7AFN - chains 1 and M of the 9 polymer chains in the assembly; structure by electron microscopy, 3.86 A resolution.

# Chain 1
Molecule: 16SrRNA (head domain of the 30S ribosome)
Source organism: Escherichia coli
Sequence (1541 nucleotides; numbered 1 to 1541; the number before each row is that of its first residue):
     1 AAAUUGAAGAGUUUGAUCAUGGCUCAGAUUGAACGCUGGCGGCAGGCCUA
    51 ACACAUGCAAGUCGAACGGUAACAGGAAGAAGCUUGCUUCUUUGCUGACG
   101 AGUGGCGGACGGGUGAGUAAUGUCUGGGAAACUGCCUGAUGGAGGGGGAU
   151 AACUACUGGAAACGGUAGCUAAUACCGCAUAACGUCGCAAGACCAAAGAG
   201 GGGGACCUUCGGGCCUCUUGCCAUCGGAUGUGCCCAGAUGGGAUUAGCUA
   251 GUAGGUGGGGUAACGGCUCACCUAGGCGACGAUCCCUAGCUGGUCUGAGA
   301 GGAUGACCAGCCACACUGGAACUGAGACACGGUCCAGACUCCUACGGGAG
   351 GCAGCAGUGGGGAAUAUUGCACAAUGGGCGCAAGCCUGAUGCAGCCAUGC
   401 CGCGUGUAUGAAGAAGGCCUUCGGGUUGUAAAGUACUUUCAGCGGGGAGG
   451 AAGGGAGUAAAGUUAAUACCUUUGCUCAUUGACGUUACCCGCAGAAGAAG
   501 CACCGGCUAACUCCGUGCCAGCAGCCXCGGUAAUACGGAGGGUGCAAGCG
   551 UUAAUCGGAAUUACUGGGCGUAAAGCGCACGCAGGCGGUUUGUUAAGUCA
   601 GAUGUGAAAUCCCCGGGCUCAACCUGGGAACUGCAUCUGAUACUGGCAAG
   651 CUUGAGUCUCGUAGAGGGGGGUAGAAUUCCAGGUGUAGCGGUGAAAUGCG
   701 UAGAGAUCUGGAGGAAUACCGGUGGCGAAGGCGGCCCCCUGGACGAAGAC
   751 UGACGCUCAGGUGCGAAAGCGUGGGGAGCAAACAGGAUUAGAUACCCUGG
   801 UAGUCCACGCCGUAAACGAUGUCGACUUGGAGGUUGUGCCCUUGAGGCGU
   851 GGCUUCCGGAGCUAACGCGUUAAGUCGACCGCCUGGGGAGUACGGCCGCA
   901 AGGUUAAAACUCAAAUGAAUUGACGGGGGCCCGCACAAGCGGUGGAGCAU
   951 GUGGUUUAAUUCGAUGXAACGCGAAGAACCUUACCUGGUCUUGACAUCCA
  1001 CGGAAGUUUUCAGAGAUGAGAAUGUGCCUUCGGGAACCGUGAGACAGGUG
  1051 CUGCAUGGCUGUCGUCAGCUCGUGUUGUGAAAUGUUGGGUUAAGUCCCGC
  1101 AACGAGCGCAACCCUUAUCCUUUGUUGCCAGCGGUCCGGCCGGGAACUCA
  1151 AAGGAGACUGCCAGUGAUAAACUGGAGGAAGGUGGGGAUGACGUCAAGUC
  1201 AUCAUGGCCCUUACGACCAGGGCUACACACGUGCUACAAUGGCGCAUACA
  1251 AAGAGAAGCGACCUCGCGAGAGCAAGCGGACCUCAUAAAGUGCGUCGUAG
  1301 UCCGGAUUGGAGUCUGCAACUCGACUCCAUGAAGUCGGAAUCGCUAGUAA
  1351 UCGUGGAUCAGAAUGCCACGGUGAAUACGUUCCCGGCCUUGUACACACCG
  1401 CCCGUXACACCAUGGGAGUGGGUUGCAAAAGAAGUAGGUAGCUUAACCUU
  1451 CGGGAGGGCGCUUACCACUUUGUGAUUCAUGACUGGGGUGAAGUCGUAAC
  1501 AAGGUAACCGUAGGGGAACCUGCGGUUGGAUCACCUCCUUA
Not modelled in the structure: 1-930, 1387-1541
Modified positions: PSU (pseudouridine-5'-monophosphate) at position 516, G7M (N7-methyl-guanosine-5'-monophosphate) at position 527, 2MG (2N-methylguanosine-5'-monophosphate) at position 966, 5MC (5-methylcytidine-5'-monophosphate) at position 967, 2MG (2N-methylguanosine-5'-monophosphate) at position 1207, 4OC (4n,o2'-methylcytidine-5'-monophosphate) at position 1401, 5MC (5-methylcytidine-5'-monophosphate) at position 1406, UR3 (3-methyluridine-5'-monophoshate) at position 1497, 2MG (2N-methylguanosine-5'-monophosphate) at position 1515, MA6 (6N-dimethyladenosine-5'-monophoshate) at position 1517, MA6 (6N-dimethyladenosine-5'-monophoshate) at position 1518
Bound ions: Mg2+ site 1: G963, A964, U1199; Mg2+ site 2: C1054, A1196; Mg2+ site 3: G1220, G1221; Mg2+ site 4 near U1224 (its only coordinating residue here); Mg2+ site 5 near A1238 (its only coordinating residue here); Mg2+ site 6 near G1242 (its only coordinating residue here); Mg2+ site 7: G1365, C1366; Mg2+ site 8 near G1370 (its only coordinating residue here)

# Chain M
Molecule: 30S ribosomal protein S13
Source organism: Escherichia coli
UniProt: C3SR52 (C3SR52_ECOLX); residues 1-118 here = UniProt positions 1-118
Sequence (118 residues; numbered 1 to 118; the number before each row is that of its first residue):
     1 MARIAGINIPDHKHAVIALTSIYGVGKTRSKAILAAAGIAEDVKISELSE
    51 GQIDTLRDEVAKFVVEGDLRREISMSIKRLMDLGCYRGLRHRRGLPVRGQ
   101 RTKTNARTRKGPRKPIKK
Not modelled in the structure: 1, 116-118

# Interface between chain 1 and chain M
Residue-residue contacts - 84 pairs, chain 1 then chain M:
  A946(1) with Arg113(M), salt bridge to the phosphate
  G947(1) with Arg107(M), phosphate contact; Thr108(M), hydrogen bond to the phosphate; Arg113(M), salt bridge to the phosphate
  C948(1) with Asn105(M), hydrogen bond to the base; Ala106(M), phosphate contact; Arg107(M), hydrogen bond to the phosphate; Thr108(M), hydrogen bond to the phosphate
  A949(1) with Gln100(M), phosphate contact; Asn105(M), phosphate contact
  U950(1) with Arg101(M), salt bridge to the phosphate; Thr104(M), hydrogen bond to the base; Asn105(M), hydrogen bond to the base
  G951(1) with Arg101(M), salt bridge to the phosphate; Thr104(M), base contact
  U952(1) with Lys103(M), hydrogen bond to the base; Thr104(M), base contact
  G953(1) with Lys103(M), hydrogen bond to the base
  G954(1) with Lys103(M), hydrogen bond to the base
  U1224(1) with Arg101(M), hydrogen bond to the sugar
  A1225(1) with Thr102(M), hydrogen bond to the phosphate; Lys103(M), hydrogen bond to the phosphate
  C1226(1) with Arg90(M), salt bridge to the phosphate; Arg93(M), salt bridge to the phosphate; Thr102(M), hydrogen bond to the phosphate; Lys103(M), base contact; Lys110(M), hydrogen bond to the sugar
  A1227(1) with Leu95(M), phosphate contact; Lys110(M), phosphate contact; Lys114(M), phosphate contact; Pro115(M), sugar contact
  C1228(1) with Lys103(M), hydrogen bond to the base; Arg107(M), salt bridge to the phosphate; Lys110(M), salt bridge to the phosphate; Pro112(M), phosphate contact; Arg113(M), phosphate contact; Lys114(M), hydrogen bond to the phosphate; Pro115(M), hydrogen bond to the sugar
  A1229(1) with Thr104(M), base contact; Arg107(M), salt bridge to the phosphate
  C1230(1) with Thr104(M), base contact
  U1295(1) with His14(M), phosphate contact
  C1296(1) with His14(M), salt bridge to the phosphate
  G1297(1) with Lys13(M), phosphate contact
  C1302(1) with His14(M), hydrogen bond to the base; Ile17(M), base contact
  A1306(1) with Thr108(M), hydrogen bond to the sugar
  U1307(1) with Gln100(M), hydrogen bond to the phosphate; Thr108(M), sugar contact; Arg109(M), hydrogen bond to the sugar
  U1308(1) with His91(M), hydrogen bond to the phosphate; Pro96(M), phosphate contact; Val97(M), hydrogen bond to the phosphate; Arg98(M), salt bridge to the phosphate; Gln100(M), hydrogen bond to the phosphate; Arg109(M), sugar contact
  G1309(1) with Ile73(M), sugar contact; Ser76(M), hydrogen bond to the sugar; Ile77(M), sugar contact; Leu80(M), phosphate contact; Arg87(M), salt bridge to the phosphate; His91(M), salt bridge to the phosphate; Val97(M), phosphate contact; Arg98(M), salt bridge to the phosphate
  G1310(1) with Arg87(M), salt bridge to the phosphate
  U1321(1) with Tyr86(M), hydrogen bond to the phosphate
  C1322(1) with Tyr86(M), hydrogen bond to the phosphate; Gly99(M), sugar contact
  C1328(1) with Thr28(M), hydrogen bond to the phosphate; Arg29(M), hydrogen bond to the sugar
  A1329(1) with Gly24(M), hydrogen bond to the phosphate; Val25(M), hydrogen bond to the phosphate; Gly26(M), hydrogen bond to the phosphate; Lys27(M), phosphate contact; Thr28(M), hydrogen bond to the phosphate; Arg29(M), hydrogen bond to the phosphate; Leu69(M), sugar contact
  U1330(1) with Thr20(M), phosphate contact; Ile22(M), phosphate contact; Tyr23(M), sugar contact; Gly24(M), hydrogen bond to the phosphate; Val25(M), hydrogen bond to the phosphate; Gly26(M), phosphate contact
  G1331(1) with Tyr23(M), phosphate contact
Other interface residues (no listed pair), chain 1 (33 interface residues in all): A977, A1332
Other interface residues (no listed pair), chain M (44 interface residues in all): Ser30, Asp42

# Summary
The interface between chain 1 and chain M involves 33 residues on one side and 44 on the other; the contacts
include 36 hydrogen bonds and 15 salt bridges. Among the polar pairs are C948(1)-Asn105(M), U950(1)-Thr104(M)
and U950(1)-Asn105(M).
Chain 1 is 16SrRNA (head domain of the 30S ribosome) and chain M is 30S ribosomal protein S13, both from
Escherichia coli; the structure, Bacterial 30S ribosomal subunit assembly complex state B (head domain), was
determined by electron microscopy together with 7AF3, 7AF5, 7AF8, 7AFA, 7AFD, 7AFH and 17 further entries from
the same study.
